PDB entry 6C10 | X-ray diffraction, 1.40 A resolution | chain A

== Chain A ==
Molecule: Protocadherin-15
From: Mus musculus
Reference sequence: Q99PJ1 (PCD15_MOUSE), isoform Q99PJ1-10; residues 1144-1381 here correspond to UniProt positions 1151-1388 (UniProt number = residue number + 7)
Chain sequence (247 residues; row label = number of the first residue in the row):
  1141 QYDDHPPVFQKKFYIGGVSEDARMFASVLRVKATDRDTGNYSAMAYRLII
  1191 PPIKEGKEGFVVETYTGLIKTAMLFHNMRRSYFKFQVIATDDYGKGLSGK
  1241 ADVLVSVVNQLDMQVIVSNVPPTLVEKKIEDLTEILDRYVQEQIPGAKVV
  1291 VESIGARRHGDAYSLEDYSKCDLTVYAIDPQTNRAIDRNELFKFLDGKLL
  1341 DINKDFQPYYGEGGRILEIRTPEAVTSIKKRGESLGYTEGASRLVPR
Unresolved in the structure: 1141-1143
Sequence notes: expression tag (1141-1143, 1382-1387)
Covalent attachments: alpha-D-mannopyranose (MAN) linked to Ser1167
From the paper describing this entry:
  - post-translational modification sites: Ser1167
  - binding site for alpha-D-mannopyranose: Ser1167
  - self-association interface (contacts with another copy of this molecule); pairs are residue here / residue on that copy: Asp1161-Arg1163 (backbone contact)

== Summary ==
Alpha-D-mannopyranose is covalently linked to Ser1167. From the paper: a binding site for
alpha-D-mannopyranose at Ser1167; a modification site at Ser1167.
Chain A is Protocadherin-15 (Mus musculus); the structure, Crystal structure of mouse PCDH15 EC11-EL, was
determined by X-ray diffraction (same publication as 6C13 and 6C14).
